Entry 7L0Y (electron microscopy, 2.54 A resolution); this record covers chains A and B of the 60 polymer chains in the assembly.

# Chain A (and B)
Molecule: VP2
From: Primate bocaparvovirus 1 (strain Human bocavirus 1 type 1)
Notes: chain B of this document is another copy of the same molecule, construct and numbering; everything in this record applies to it too
UniProt: H9C5X6 (H9C5X6_HBOC1); numbering as in UniProt (aligned over 24-542)
Chain sequence (519 residues; each row starts with the number of its first residue):
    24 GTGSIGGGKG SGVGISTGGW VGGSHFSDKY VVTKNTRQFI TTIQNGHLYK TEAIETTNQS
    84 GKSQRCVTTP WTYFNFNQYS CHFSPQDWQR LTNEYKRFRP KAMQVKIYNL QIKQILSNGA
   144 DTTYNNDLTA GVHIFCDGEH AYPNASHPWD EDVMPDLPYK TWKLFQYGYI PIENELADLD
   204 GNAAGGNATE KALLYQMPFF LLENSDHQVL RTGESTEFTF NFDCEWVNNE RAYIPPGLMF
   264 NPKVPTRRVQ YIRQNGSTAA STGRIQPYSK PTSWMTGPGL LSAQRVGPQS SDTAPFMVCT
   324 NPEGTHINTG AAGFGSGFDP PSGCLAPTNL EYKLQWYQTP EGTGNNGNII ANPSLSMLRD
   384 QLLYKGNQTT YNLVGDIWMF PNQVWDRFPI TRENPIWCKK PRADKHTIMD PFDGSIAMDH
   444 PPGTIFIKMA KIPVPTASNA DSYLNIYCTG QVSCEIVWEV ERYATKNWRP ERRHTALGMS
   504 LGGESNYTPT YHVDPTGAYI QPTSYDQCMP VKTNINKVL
From the paper describing this entry:
  - conformationally variable residues (loop rearrangement, order/disorder transition, side-chain flip): G24 to G29, E78 to G84, G204 to G209, H230, G333 to G338
  - post-translational modification sites: H70, C89, C104, C159, C247, C322, C347, C421, C477, H497
  - contacts within the chain: H156-H230, H163-H443

# Chain A / chain B interface
Pairs across the interface (113; chain A residue first):
  S34(A) - G30(B)
  S34(A) - G31(B)  hydrogen bond (side chain-backbone)
  S34(A) - I38(B)
  V36(A) - V36(B)
  H70(A) - Y182(B)
  L71(A) - K183(B)
  Y72(A) - Y182(B)  hydrophobic
  Y72(A) - V516(B)
  Y72(A) - G520(B)
  K73(A) - D517(B)
  K73(A) - P518(B)
  T74(A) - H515(B)
  T74(A) - V516(B)  hydrogen bond (side chain-backbone)
  T74(A) - D517(B)  hydrogen bond (backbone-backbone)
  T74(A) - P518(B)
  A76(A) - Y510(B)
  E78(A) - Y510(B)
  R88(A) - Y510(B)  hydrogen bond (side chain-backbone)
  R88(A) - T511(B)
  Q137(A) - K136(B)
  Q137(A) - Y147(B)  hydrogen bond (side chain-backbone)
  N141(A) - D144(B)
  D150(A) - N149(B)
  L151(A) - V36(B)  hydrophobic
  L151(A) - G37(B)
  L151(A) - N149(B)
  T152(A) - V36(B)
  T152(A) - Q134(B)  hydrogen bond (backbone-side chain)
  T152(A) - N149(B)  hydrogen bond
  T152(A) - T235(B)
  A153(A) - Q134(B)
  H156(A) - W43(B)
  H156(A) - Q474(B)
  C159(A) - G24(B)  hydrogen bond (backbone-backbone)
  L202(A) - L504(B)  hydrophobic
  L202(A) - Y510(B)  hydrophobic
  L217(A) - Y510(B)
  L217(A) - P512(B)
  Y218(A) - A499(B)
  Y218(A) - L500(B)
  Y218(A) - M502(B)  hydrogen bond (side chain-backbone)
  Y218(A) - S503(B)
  Y218(A) - L504(B)
  M220(A) - P512(B)
  M220(A) - H515(B)
  P221(A) - H515(B)
  F222(A) - Y514(B)
  F222(A) - H515(B)
  F222(A) - V516(B)  hydrophobic
  L224(A) - P181(B)
  L224(A) - Y182(B)  hydrophobic
  E226(A) - W43(B)  hydrogen bond (backbone-side chain)
  E226(A) - G45(B)
  E226(A) - P181(B)
  E226(A) - Y182(B)
  N227(A) - G45(B)
  N227(A) - G46(B)  hydrogen bond (backbone-backbone)
  S228(A) - W43(B)
  S228(A) - V44(B)
  S228(A) - G45(B)  hydrogen bond (backbone-backbone)
  D229(A) - W43(B)
  D229(A) - V44(B)
  D229(A) - G45(B)  hydrogen bond (side chain-backbone)
  D229(A) - K57(B)
  H230(A) - G42(B)
  H230(A) - W43(B)  hydrogen bond (backbone-backbone)
  Q231(A) - T25(B)
  Q231(A) - G26(B)  hydrogen bond (side chain-backbone)
  Q231(A) - I28(B)
  V232(A) - S39(B)  hydrogen bond (backbone-side chain)
  V232(A) - G41(B)
  V232(A) - W43(B)
  V232(A) - N132(B)
  R234(A) - G37(B)
  R234(A) - I38(B)  hydrogen bond (side chain-backbone)
  R234(A) - S39(B)
  R234(A) - N132(B)
  R234(A) - L133(B)  hydrogen bond (side chain-backbone)
  R234(A) - T235(B)  hydrogen bond (side chain-backbone)
  T235(A) - G37(B)
  G236(A) - G37(B)  hydrogen bond (backbone-backbone)
  E237(A) - G29(B)
  E237(A) - G37(B)
  E237(A) - I38(B)
  E237(A) - S39(B)  hydrogen bond
  S238(A) - S27(B)
  S238(A) - I28(B)
  S238(A) - G29(B)  hydrogen bond (backbone-backbone)
  S238(A) - G30(B)
  T239(A) - G26(B)
  T239(A) - S27(B)
  E240(A) - G26(B)
  E240(A) - S27(B)  hydrogen bond (backbone-backbone)
  F241(A) - G24(B)
  F241(A) - G26(B)
  K454(A) - Q61(B)
  K454(A) - T184(B)  hydrogen bond
  I455(A) - Q134(B)
  P456(A) - Q61(B)
  P456(A) - I63(B)  hydrophobic
  P456(A) - T184(B)
  P456(A) - Y470(B)  hydrogen bond (backbone-side chain)
  P456(A) - T472(B)
  V457(A) - I63(B)
  V457(A) - Y147(B)
  P458(A) - I63(B)
  P458(A) - T65(B)
  P458(A) - I138(B)  hydrophobic
  P458(A) - Y470(B)
  N462(A) - K186(B)
  D464(A) - T184(B)
  L467(A) - K136(B)
  L467(A) - Y147(B)  hydrophobic
Also at the interface, not in a pair above, chain A (57 interface residues in all): G35, L139, F158, G161, P194, K214, A215, Q219, L233
Also at the interface, not in a pair above, chain B (58 interface residues in all): G35, T146, L180, N509, T519

# Summary
Chain A and chain B form an interface of 57 and 58 residues respectively; the contacts include 25 hydrogen
bonds. Polar contacts include S34(A)-G31(B), T74(A)-V516(B) and R88(A)-Y510(B). The paper reports modification
sites H70(A), C89(A) and C104(A) among others; conformational variability at G24(A), E78(A) and G204(A) among
others.
Chain A and chain B are both VP2 (Primate bocaparvovirus 1 (strain Human bocavirus 1 type 1)); the structure,
Human Bocavirus 1 (pH 2.6), was determined by electron microscopy, deposited together with 7L0U, 7L0V, 7L0W
and 7L0X.
